Entry 8SPS (electron microscopy, 3.00 A resolution); this record covers chains I and G of the 14 polymer chains in the assembly.

Chain I:
Molecule: 168-nt DNA strand
Sequence (168 nucleotides; row label = number of the first residue in the row):
     1 ATCAGCAGGGAGAAGGAGCGCCTCCCCATGTGGGACCTGGAGAAACAGAG
    51 GGTGGAGGGAGCATAGAGAGTCTGTTCTAAGCTGCAAAGCAAAGGCCTGG
   101 CGACCTAGGAGACCATGGAGTTCCAGAAAGTGATAGTTATGCAGAGCGAA
   151 TGGAGGGAATCAGCACGC
Not modelled in the structure: 1-20, 168

Chain G:
Protein: Histone H2A type 2-C
Source organism: Homo sapiens
UniProt: Q16777 (H2A2C_HUMAN); residues 0-128 here correspond to UniProt positions 1-129 (UniProt number = residue number + 1)
Sequence (129 residues; each row starts with the number of its first residue; numbering starts at 0):
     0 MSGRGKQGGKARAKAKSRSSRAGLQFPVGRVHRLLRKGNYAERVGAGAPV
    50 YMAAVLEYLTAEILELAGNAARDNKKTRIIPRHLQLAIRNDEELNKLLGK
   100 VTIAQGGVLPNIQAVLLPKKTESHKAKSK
Not modelled in the structure: 0-11, 119-128
Curated features (UniProtKB/Swiss-Prot):
  - modified residue: Ser1 (N-acetylserine), Arg3 (Citrulline), Lys5 (N6-(2-hydroxyisobutyryl)lysine), Lys9 (N6-(2-hydroxyisobutyryl)lysine), Lys13 (N6-(beta-hydroxybutyryl)lysine), Lys36 (N6-(2-hydroxyisobutyryl)lysine), Lys74 (N6-(2-hydroxyisobutyryl)lysine), Lys75 (N6-(2-hydroxyisobutyryl)lysine), Lys95 (N6-(2-hydroxyisobutyryl)lysine), Lys99 (N6-glutaryllysine), Gln104 (N5-methylglutamine), Lys118 (N6-(2-hydroxyisobutyryl)lysine), Lys119 (N6-crotonyllysine), Thr120 (Phosphothreonine), Ser122 (Phosphoserine), Lys124 (N6-crotonyllysine)
  - cross-link (Glycyl lysine isopeptide (Lys-Gly)): Lys13 (interchain with G-Cter in ubiquitin), Lys15 (interchain with G-Cter in ubiquitin), Lys119 (interchain with G-Cter in ubiquitin)

How chain I and chain G interact:
Residue-residue contacts (14):
  DG130(I) - Arg42(G)  sugar contact
  DG130(I) - Val43(G)  sugar contact
  DG130(I) - Gly44(G)  phosphate contact
  DG130(I) - Ala45(G)  phosphate contact
  DT131(I) - His31(G)  phosphate contact
  DT131(I) - Arg42(G)  phosphate contact
  DT131(I) - Val43(G)  hydrogen bond to the phosphate
  DT138(I) - Lys13(G)  phosphate contact
  DA139(I) - Ala14(G)  phosphate contact
  DT140(I) - Arg29(G)  phosphate contact
  DG141(I) - Arg29(G)  salt bridge to the phosphate
  DA149(I) - Arg77(G)  hydrogen bond to the sugar
  DA150(I) - Thr76(G)  phosphate contact
  DA150(I) - Arg77(G)  phosphate contact
Interface residues without a listed pair, chain G (12 interface residues in all): Arg35, Lys75

Summary:
The interface between chain I and chain G involves 8 residues on one side and 12 on the other; the contacts
include 2 hydrogen bonds and 1 salt bridge. Among the polar pairs are DA149(I)-Arg77(G), DT131(I)-Val43(G) and
DG141(I)-Arg29(G).
Here chain I is a 168-nt DNA strand and chain G is Histone H2A type 2-C (Homo sapiens). Entry 8SPS (High
resolution structure of ESRRB nucleosome bound OCT4 at site a and site b) was determined by electron
microscopy (same publication as 7U0G, 7U0I, 7U0J, 8DK5 and 8SPU).
